PDB entry 8WRP | electron microscopy, 2.83 A resolution | chains B and A of the 4 polymer chains in the assembly

# Chain B
Molecule: 56-nt RNA strand
From: unclassified sequences
Sequence (56 nucleotides; numbered -35 to 20; the number before each row is that of its first residue; numbers below 1 keep their minus sign (C-35 is residue -35)):
   -35 CCGUCAACGU UCAACGCUUG CUCGGUUCGC CGAGACUCCC CUACGUGCUG CUGAAG
Not modelled in the structure: -35 to -21, 19-20

# Chain A
Name: Cas12-1
From: unclassified sequences
Sequence (737 residues; numbered 1 to 737; the number before each row is that of its first residue):
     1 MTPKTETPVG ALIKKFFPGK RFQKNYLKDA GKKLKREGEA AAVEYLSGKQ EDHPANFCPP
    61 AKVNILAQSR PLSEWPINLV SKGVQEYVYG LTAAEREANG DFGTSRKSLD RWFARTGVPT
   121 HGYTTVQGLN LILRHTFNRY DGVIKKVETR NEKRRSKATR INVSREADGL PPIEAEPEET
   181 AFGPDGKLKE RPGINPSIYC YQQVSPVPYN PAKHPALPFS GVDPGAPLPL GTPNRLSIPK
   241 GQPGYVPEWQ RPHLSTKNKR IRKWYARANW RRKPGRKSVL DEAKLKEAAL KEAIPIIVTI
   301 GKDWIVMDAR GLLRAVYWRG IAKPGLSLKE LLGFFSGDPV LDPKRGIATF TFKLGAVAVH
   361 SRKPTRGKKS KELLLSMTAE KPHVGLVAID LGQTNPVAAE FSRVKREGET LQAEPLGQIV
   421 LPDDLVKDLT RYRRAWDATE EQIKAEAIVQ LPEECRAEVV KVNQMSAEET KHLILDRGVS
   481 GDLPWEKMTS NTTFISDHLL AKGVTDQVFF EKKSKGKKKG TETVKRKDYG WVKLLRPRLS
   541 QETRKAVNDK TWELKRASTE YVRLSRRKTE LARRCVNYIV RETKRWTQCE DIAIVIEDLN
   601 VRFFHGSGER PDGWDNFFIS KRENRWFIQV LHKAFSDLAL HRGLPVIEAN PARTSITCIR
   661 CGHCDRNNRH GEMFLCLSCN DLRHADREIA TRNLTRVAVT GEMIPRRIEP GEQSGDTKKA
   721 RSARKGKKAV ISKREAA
Not modelled in the structure: 1-53, 599-611, 650-737

# How chain B and chain A interact
Residue-residue contacts (122):
  G-20(B) with Asn258(A), hydrogen bond to the base; Lys323(A), sugar contact; Pro324(A), sugar contact
  C-19(B) with Asn258(A), hydrogen bond to the base; Arg260(A), base contact; Ile261(A), hydrogen bond to the sugar; Tyr317(A), sugar contact; Pro324(A), sugar contact
  U-18(B) with Pro229(A), base contact; Gly231(A), hydrogen bond to the phosphate; Ile261(A), sugar contact; Lys263(A), sugar contact; Tyr265(A), hydrogen bond to the base; Glu292(A), hydrogen bond to the base; Ile294(A), base contact; Arg310(A), hydrogen bond to the base; Leu313(A), base contact; Tyr317(A), phosphate contact
  U-17(B) with Asn64(A), hydrogen bond to the base; Arg260(A), salt bridge to the phosphate; Ile261(A), phosphate contact; Arg262(A), phosphate contact; Lys263(A), hydrogen bond to the phosphate; Ala266(A), phosphate contact; Asp308(A), sugar contact; Arg310(A), hydrogen bond to the sugar; Gly311(A), base contact; Arg314(A), hydrogen bond to the base
  G-16(B) with Asn64(A), hydrogen bond to the sugar; Arg260(A), hydrogen bond to the base; Ala266(A), phosphate contact; Arg267(A), hydrogen bond to the phosphate; Arg314(A), hydrogen bond to the base
  C-15(B) with Arg260(A), base contact; Arg267(A), salt bridge to the phosphate
  U-14(B) with Arg563(A), salt bridge to the phosphate; Arg567(A), sugar contact; Glu570(A), sugar contact
  C-13(B) with Arg271(A), base contact; Asp428(A), sugar contact; Arg567(A), sugar contact
  G-12(B) with Arg271(A), hydrogen bond to the base; Lys273(A), base contact; Arg276(A), base contact
  G-11(B) with Lys273(A), salt bridge to the phosphate; Arg276(A), hydrogen bond to the base
  U-10(B) with Trp249(A), sugar contact; Lys273(A), base contact; Gly275(A), base contact; Arg276(A), base contact
  U-9(B) with Trp249(A), stacking on the base
  C-8(B) with Gly275(A), base contact; Arg276(A), base contact; Lys277(A), hydrogen bond to the sugar; Ser278(A), sugar contact
  G-7(B) with Tyr245(A), hydrogen bond to the sugar; Pro247(A), base contact; Trp249(A), base contact; Gln250(A), hydrogen bond to the base
  C-6(B) with Pro243(A), phosphate contact; Gly244(A), hydrogen bond to the phosphate; Tyr245(A), sugar contact; Val246(A), phosphate contact; Trp264(A), phosphate contact; Asn269(A), hydrogen bond to the base; Trp270(A), phosphate contact; Arg276(A), base contact
  C-5(B) with Arg235(A), salt bridge to the phosphate; Val246(A), phosphate contact; Gln250(A), sugar contact; Leu254(A), phosphate contact; Lys259(A), sugar contact; Arg262(A), base contact; Asn269(A), base contact; Arg276(A), base contact
  G-4(B) with Arg235(A), salt bridge to the phosphate; Leu254(A), phosphate contact; Ser255(A), hydrogen bond to the phosphate; Lys259(A), phosphate contact; Arg262(A), hydrogen bond to the base
  A-3(B) with Ser255(A), hydrogen bond to the phosphate; Lys259(A), salt bridge to the phosphate; Arg262(A), base contact
  G-2(B) with Arg574(A), phosphate contact
  A-1(B) with Arg314(A), base contact; Glu570(A), sugar contact; Arg573(A), hydrogen bond to the sugar; Arg574(A), sugar contact; Asn577(A), hydrogen bond to the phosphate
  C0(B) with Arg314(A), hydrogen bond to the base; Trp318(A), stacking on the base; Arg319(A), hydrogen bond to the phosphate; Arg573(A), sugar contact; Asn577(A), hydrogen bond to the phosphate
  U1(B) with Phe57(A), base contact; Pro59(A), phosphate contact; Pro60(A), sugar contact; Arg319(A), salt bridge to the phosphate; Arg573(A), sugar contact; His641(A), base contact
  C2(B) with Pro60(A), sugar contact; Lys62(A), hydrogen bond to the sugar; Arg566(A), phosphate contact; Arg573(A), salt bridge to the phosphate
  C3(B) with Arg345(A), phosphate contact; Arg566(A), salt bridge to the phosphate
  C4(B) with Ile194(A), sugar contact; Asn195(A), hydrogen bond to the sugar; Pro196(A), phosphate contact; Arg345(A), salt bridge to the phosphate
  C5(B) with Pro192(A), sugar contact; Gly193(A), hydrogen bond to the phosphate; Ile194(A), sugar contact
  U6(B) with Lys146(A), base contact; Glu190(A), hydrogen bond to the sugar; Arg191(A), sugar contact
  A7(B) with Glu190(A), phosphate contact; Arg556(A), base contact
  C8(B) with Lys545(A), hydrogen bond to the sugar
  C15(B) with Lys513(A), phosphate contact
  U16(B) with Lys512(A), phosphate contact; Ser514(A), phosphate contact
Also at the interface, not in a pair above, chain B (33 interface residues in all): G9, G11
Also at the interface, not in a pair above, chain A (82 interface residues in all): Ser197, Leu230, Gln242, His253, Lys257, Ala268, Lys344, Asn548, Arg581, Arg625, Leu640, Arg642

# Summary
The interface between chain B and chain A involves 33 residues on one side and 82 on the other, with 35
hydrogen bonds, 11 salt bridges and 2 aromatic stacking contacts. Among the polar pairs are G-20(B)-Asn258(A),
C-19(B)-Asn258(A) and U-18(B)-Tyr265(A).
Here chain B is a 56-nt RNA strand and chain A is Cas12-1, both from unclassified sequences. Entry 8WRP
(Cryo-EM structure of Cas12-1 with 20 nt complementary heteroduplex) was determined by electron microscopy.
